PDB entry 6M6G | electron microscopy, 5.39 A resolution (low resolution: residue-level contacts below are approximate; hydrogen-bond / salt-bridge calls are withheld) | chains l and n of the 22 polymer chains in the assembly

[Chain l]
Name: Capsid vertex component 2
Source organism: Human herpesvirus 2
Reference sequence: P89448 (CVC2_HHV2H); residue numbers follow UniProt; this construct covers 1-585
Sequence (585 residues; each row starts with the number of its first residue):
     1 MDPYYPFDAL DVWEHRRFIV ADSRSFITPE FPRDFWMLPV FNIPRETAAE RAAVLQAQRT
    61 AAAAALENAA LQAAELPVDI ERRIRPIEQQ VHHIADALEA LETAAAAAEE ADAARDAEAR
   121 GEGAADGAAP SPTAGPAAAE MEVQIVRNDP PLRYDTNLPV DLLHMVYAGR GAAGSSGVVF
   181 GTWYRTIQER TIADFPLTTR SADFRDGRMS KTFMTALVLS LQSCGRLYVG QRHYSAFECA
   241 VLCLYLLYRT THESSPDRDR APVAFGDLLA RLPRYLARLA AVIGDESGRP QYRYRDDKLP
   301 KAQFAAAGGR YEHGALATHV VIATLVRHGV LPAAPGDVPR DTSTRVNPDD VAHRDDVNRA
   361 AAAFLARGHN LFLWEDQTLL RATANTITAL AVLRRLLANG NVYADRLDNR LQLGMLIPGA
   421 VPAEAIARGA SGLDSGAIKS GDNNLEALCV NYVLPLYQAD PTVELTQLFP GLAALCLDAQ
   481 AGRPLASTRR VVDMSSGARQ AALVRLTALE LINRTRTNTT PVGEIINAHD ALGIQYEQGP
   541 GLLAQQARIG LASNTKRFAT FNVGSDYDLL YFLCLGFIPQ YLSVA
Disordered / not traced: 95-585

[Chain n]
Name: Large tegument protein deneddylase
Source organism: Human herpesvirus 2
Notes: EC 3.4.19.12, 3.4.22.-
Reference sequence: P89459 (LTP_HHV2H); numbering as in UniProt (aligned over 1-3122)
Sequence (3122 residues; numbered 1 to 3122; the number before each row is that of its first residue):
     1 MIPAALPHPT MKRQGDRDIV VTGVRNQFAT DLEPGGSVSC MRSSLSFLSL LFDVGPRDVL
    61 SAEAIEGCLV EGGEWTRAAA GSGPPRMCSI IELPNFLEYP AARGGLRCVF SRVYGEVGFF
   121 GEPTAGLLET QCPAHTFFAG PWAMRPLSYT LLTIGPLGMG LYRDGDTAYL FDPHGLPAGT
   181 PAFIAKVRAG DVYPYLTYYA HDRPKVRWAG AMVFFVPSGP GAVAPADLTA AALHLYGASE
   241 TYLQDEPFVE RRVAITHPLR GEIGGLGALF VGVVPRGDGE GSGPVVPALP APTHVQTPGA
   301 DRPPEAPRGA SGPPDTPQAG HPNRPPDDVW AAALEGTPPA KPSAPDAAAS GPPHAAPPPQ
   361 TPAGDAAEEA EDLRVLEVGA VPVGRHRARY STGLPKRRRP TWTPPSSVED LTSGERPAPK
   421 APPAKAKKKS APKKKAPVAA EVPASSPTPI AATVPPAPDT PPQSGQGGGD DGPASPSSPS
   481 VLETLGARRP PEPPGADLAQ LFEVHPNVAA TAVRLAARDA ALAREVAACS QLTINALRSP
   541 YPAHPGLLEL CVIFFFERVL AFLIENGART HTQAGVAGPA AALLDFTLRM LPRKTAVGDF
   601 LASTRMSLAD VAAHRPLIQH VLDENSQIGR LALAKLVLVA RDVIRETDAF YGDLADLDLQ
   661 LRAAPPANLY ARLGEWLLER SRAHPNTLFA PATPTHPEPL LHRIQALAQF ARGEEMRVEA
   721 EAREMREALD ALARGVDSVS QRAGPLTVMP VPAAPGAGGR APCPPALGPE AIQARLEDVR
   781 IQARRAIESA VKEYFHRGAV YSAKALQASD SHDCRFHVAS AAVVPMVQLL ESLPAFDQHT
   841 RDVAQRAALP PPPPLATSPQ AILLRDLLQR GQPLDAPEDL AAWLSVLTDA ATQGLIERKP
   901 LEELARSIHG INDQQARRSS GLAELQRFDA LDAALAQQLD SDAAFVPATG PAPYVDGGGL
   961 SPEATRMAED ALRQARAMEA AKMTAELAPE ARSRLRERAH ALEAMLNDAR ERAKVAHDAR
  1021 EKFLHKLQGV LRPLPDFVGL KACPAVLATL RASLPAGWTD LADAVRGPPP EVTAALRADL
  1081 WGLLGQYREA LEHPTPDTAT ALAGLHPAFV VVLKTLFADA PETPVLVQFF SDHAPTIAKA
  1141 VSNAINAGSA AVATASPAAT VDAAVRAHGA LADAVSALGA AARDPASPLS FLAVLADSAA
  1201 GYVKATRLAL EARGAIDELT TLGSAAADLV VQARRACAQP EGDHAALIDA AARATTAARE
  1261 SLAGHEAGFG GLLHAEGTAG DHSPSGRALQ ELGKVIGATR RRADELEAAV ADLTAKMAAQ
  1321 RARGSSERWA AGVEAALDRV ENRAEFDVVE LRRLQALAGT HGYNPRDFRK RAEQALAANA
  1381 EAVTLALDTA FAFNPYTPEN QRHPMLPPLA AIHRLGWSAA FHAAAETYAD MFRVDAEPLA
  1441 RLLRIAEGLL EMAQAGDGFI DYHEAVGRLA DDMTSVPGLR RYVPFFQHGY ADYVELRDRL
  1501 DAIRADVHRA LGGVPLDLAA AAEQISAARN DPEATAELVR TGVTLPCPSE DALVACAAAL
  1561 ERVDQSPVKN TAYAEYVAFV TRQDTAETKD AVVRAKQQRA EATERVMAGL REALAARERR
  1621 AQIEAEGLAN LKTMLKVVAV PATVAKTLDQ ARSVAEIADQ VEVLLDQTEK TRELDVPAVI
  1681 WLEHAQRTFE THPLSAARGD GPGPLARHAG RLGALFDTRR RVDALRRSLE EAEAEWDEVW
  1741 GRFGRVRGGA WKSPEGFRAM HEQLRALQDT TNTVSGLRAQ PAYERLSARY QGVLGAKGAE
  1801 RAEAVEELGA RVTKHTALCA RLRDEVVRRV PWEMNFDALG GLLAEFDAAA ADLAPWAVEE
  1861 FRGARELIQY RMGLYSAYAR AGGQTGAGAE SAPAPLLVDL RALDARARAS SSPEGHEVDP
  1921 QLLRRRGEAY LRAGGDPGPL VLREAVSALD LPFATSFLAP DGTPLQYALC FPAVTDKLGA
  1981 LLMRPEAACV RPPLPTDVLE SAPTVTAMYV LTVVNRLQLA LSDAQAANFQ LFGRFVRHRQ
  2041 ATWGASMDAA AELYVALVAT TLTREFGCRW AQLGWASGAA APRPPPGPRG SQRHCVAFNE
  2101 NDVLVALVAG VPEHIYNFWR LDLVRQHEYM HLTLERAFED AAESMLFVQR LTPHPDARIR
  2161 VLPTFLDGGP PTRGLLFGTR LADWRRGKLS ETDPLAPWRS ALELGTQRRD VPALGKLSPA
  2221 QALAAVSVLG RMCLPSAALA ALWTCMFPDD YTEYDSFDAL LAARLESGQT LGPAGGREAS
  2281 LPEAPHALYR PTGQHVAVLA AATHRTPAAR VTAMDLVLAA VLLGAPVVVA LRNTTAFSRE
  2341 SELELCLTLF DSRPGGPDAA LRDVVSSDIE TWAVGLLHTD LNPIENACLA AQLPRLSALI
  2401 AERPLADGPP CLVLVDISMT PVAVLWEAPE PPGPPDVRFV GSEATEELPF VATAGDVLAA
  2461 SAADADPFFA RAILGRPFDA SLLTGELFPG HPVYQRPLAD EAGPSAPTAA RDPRDLAGGD
  2521 GGSGPEDPAA PPARQADPGV LAPTLLTDAT TGEPVPPRMW AWIHGLEELA SDDAGGPTPN
  2581 PAPALLPPPA TDQSVPTSQY APRPIGPAAT ARETRPSVPP QQNTGRVPVA PRDDPRPSPP
  2641 TPSPPADAAL PPPAFSGSAA AFSAAVPRVR RSRRTRAKSR APRASAPPEG WRPPALPAPV
  2701 APVAASARPP DQPPTPESAP PAWVSALPLP PGPASARGAF PAPTLAPIPP PPAEGAVVPG
  2761 GDRRRGRRQT TAGPSPTPPR GPAAGPPRRL TRPAVASLSA SLNSLPSPRD PADHAAAVSA
  2821 AAAAVPPSPG LAPPTSAVQT SPPPLAPGPV APSEPLCGWV VPGGPVARRP PPQSPATKPA
  2881 ARTRIRARSV PQPPLPQPPL PQPPLPQPPL PQPPLPQPPL PQPPLPQPPL PQPPLPQPPL
  2941 PQPPLPPVTR TLTPQSRDSV PTPESPTHTN THLPVSAVTS WASSLALHVD SAPPPASLLQ
  3001 TLHISSDDEH SDADSLRFSD SDDTEALDPL PPEPHLPPAD EPPGPLAADH LQSPHSQFGP
  3061 LPVQANAVLS RRYVRSTGRS ALAVLIRACR RIQQQLQRTR RALFQRSNAV LTSLHHVRML
  3121 LG
Disordered / not traced: 1-3074, 3122
UniProt features mapped onto this chain:
  - region: Leu548 to Gly578 (Interaction with inner tegument protein)
  - active site: Cys40, Asp172, His174
  - site: Gln27 (Important for catalytic activity)

[How chain l and chain n interact]
Residue-residue contacts - 26 pairs, chain l then chain n:
  Gln58(l) - Leu3121(n)
  Ala61(l) - Leu3120(n)
  Ala62(l) - Leu3120(n)
  Ala62(l) - Leu3121(n)
  Ala65(l) - His3116(n)
  Ala65(l) - Val3117(n)
  Asn68(l) - Ser3113(n)
  Ala69(l) - Leu3114(n)
  Gln72(l) - Ala3109(n)
  Gln72(l) - Val3110(n)
  Ala73(l) - Val3110(n)
  Glu75(l) - Arg3106(n)
  Leu76(l) - Ser3107(n)
  Asp79(l) - Leu3103(n)
  Asp79(l) - Arg3106(n)
  Ile80(l) - Leu3103(n)
  Arg83(l) - Arg3098(n)
  Arg83(l) - Thr3099(n)
  Ile87(l) - Gln3095(n)
  Ile87(l) - Leu3096(n)
  Ile87(l) - Thr3099(n)
  Gln90(l) - Ile3092(n)
  Gln90(l) - Gln3095(n)
  Ile94(l) - Val3084(n)
  Ile94(l) - Leu3085(n)
  Ile94(l) - Ala3088(n)
Interface residues without a listed pair, chain l (18 interface residues in all): Leu66, Pro86
Interface residues without a listed pair, chain n (20 interface residues in all): Ala3102

[Overview]
18 residues of chain l face 20 of chain n across their interface. From UniProt: 3 active-site residues on
chain n.
Here chain l is Capsid vertex component 2 and chain n is Large tegument protein deneddylase, both from Human
herpesvirus 2. Entry 6M6G (Structure of HSV2 viron capsid portal vertex) was determined by electron microscopy
(same publication as 6M6H and 6M6I).
